PDB entry 1OZJ | X-ray diffraction, 2.40 A resolution | chains D and B of the 4 polymer chains in the assembly

Chain D:
Molecule: Smad binding element
Sequence (15 nucleotides; each row starts with the number of its first residue):
  2001 GTATGTCTAG ACTGA

Chain B:
Molecule: Smad 3
Source organism: Homo sapiens
Notes: fragment: dwa domain
UniProt: P84022 (SMAD3_HUMAN); residue numbers follow UniProt; this construct covers 1-144
Sequence (144 residues; numbered 1 to 144; the number before each row is that of its first residue):
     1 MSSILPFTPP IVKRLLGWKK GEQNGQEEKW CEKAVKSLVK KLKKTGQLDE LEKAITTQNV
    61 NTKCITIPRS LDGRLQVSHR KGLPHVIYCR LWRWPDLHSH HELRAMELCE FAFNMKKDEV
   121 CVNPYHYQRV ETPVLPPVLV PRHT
Disordered / not traced: 1-8, 133-144
Ion coordination: Zn2+: Cys64, Cys109, Cys121, His126
Curated features (UniProtKB/Swiss-Prot):
  - binding site (Zn(2+)): Cys64, Cys109, Cys121, His126
  - site: Lys40 (Required for trimerization), Lys41 (Required for interaction with DNA and JUN and for functional cooperation with JUN)
  - modified residue: Ser2 (N-acetylserine), Thr8 (Phosphothreonine)
  - cross-link (Glycyl lysine isopeptide (Lys-Gly)): Lys33 (interchain with G-Cter in ubiquitin), Lys81 (interchain with G-Cter in ubiquitin)
  - natural variant: Ala112 (A112V: In LDS3)
  - mutagenesis: Thr8 (T8V: Reduced phosphorylation, increased transcriptional and antiproliferative activities. Further increase in transcriptional and antiproliferative activities; when associated with V-179 and A-213), Lys33 (K33R: Slightly decreased monoubiquitination), Lys40 (K40A: Little effect on interaction with DNA or JUN. Abolishes interaction with DNA and JUN; when associated with A-41; A-43 and A-44), Lys41 (K41A: Greatly reduced interaction with DNA and JUN. Abolishes interaction with DNA and JUN; when associated with A-40; A-44 and A-43), Lys43 (K43A: Little effect on interaction with DNA or JUN. Abolishes interaction with DNA and JUN; when associated with A-40; A-41 and A-44), Lys44 (K44A: Little effect on interaction with DNA or JUN. Abolishes interaction with JUN; when associated with A-40; A-41 and A-43), Lys53 (K53R: Slightly decreased monoubiquitination), Arg74 (R74D: Reduced interaction with JUN. Loss of transcriptional activity and cooperation with JUN), Lys81 (K81R: Decreased monoubiquitination)

How chain D and chain B interact:
Contacting residue pairs (12):
  DT2008(D) - Ser37(B)  hydrogen bond to the phosphate
  DT2008(D) - Gln76(B)  base contact
  DT2008(D) - Val77(B)  phosphate contact
  DT2008(D) - Ser78(B)  hydrogen bond to the phosphate
  DA2009(D) - Leu75(B)  phosphate contact
  DA2009(D) - Gln76(B)  hydrogen bond to the phosphate
  DA2009(D) - Lys81(B)  hydrogen bond to the base
  DG2010(D) - Ser70(B)  phosphate contact
  DG2010(D) - Leu71(B)  hydrogen bond to the phosphate
  DG2010(D) - Gln76(B)  base contact
  DG2010(D) - Lys81(B)  hydrogen bond to the base
  DA2011(D) - Arg74(B)  base contact

Overview:
4 residues of chain D face 9 of chain B across their interface, with 6 hydrogen bonds. Among the polar pairs
are DA2009(D)-Lys81(B), DG2010(D)-Lys81(B) and DT2008(D)-Ser37(B). UniProt lists 4 Zn2+-binding residues and 9
mutagenesis sites on chain B.
Chain D is Smad binding element and chain B is Smad 3 (Homo sapiens); the structure, Crystal structure of
Smad3-MH1 bound to DNA at 2.4 A resolution, was determined by X-ray diffraction.
